6PW6 - chains A and B of the 9 polymer chains in the assembly; structure by electron microscopy, 4.50 A resolution (low resolution: residue-level contacts below are approximate; hydrogen-bond / salt-bridge calls are withheld).

# Chain A
Name: Envelope glycoprotein gp120
Organism: Human immunodeficiency virus 1
Reference sequence: Q2N0S6 (Q2N0S6_9HIV1); the construct lacks a stretch of the UniProt sequence and is renumbered around it, so the offset changes along the chain: 31-141 = UniProt 30-140; 150-186 = UniProt 141-177; 189-309 = UniProt 188-308; 312-323 = UniProt 309-320; 2 more segments
Amino-acid sequence (516 residues; numbered -4 to 513 plus 11 insertion-coded residues; 13 numbers in that range are skipped by the numbering (no residue carries them; nothing is unmodelled there); the number before each row is that of its first residue; a row labelled like 186A-186J holds insertion residues (186A, then the next letters in order); numbers below 1 keep their minus sign (Met-4 is residue -4)):
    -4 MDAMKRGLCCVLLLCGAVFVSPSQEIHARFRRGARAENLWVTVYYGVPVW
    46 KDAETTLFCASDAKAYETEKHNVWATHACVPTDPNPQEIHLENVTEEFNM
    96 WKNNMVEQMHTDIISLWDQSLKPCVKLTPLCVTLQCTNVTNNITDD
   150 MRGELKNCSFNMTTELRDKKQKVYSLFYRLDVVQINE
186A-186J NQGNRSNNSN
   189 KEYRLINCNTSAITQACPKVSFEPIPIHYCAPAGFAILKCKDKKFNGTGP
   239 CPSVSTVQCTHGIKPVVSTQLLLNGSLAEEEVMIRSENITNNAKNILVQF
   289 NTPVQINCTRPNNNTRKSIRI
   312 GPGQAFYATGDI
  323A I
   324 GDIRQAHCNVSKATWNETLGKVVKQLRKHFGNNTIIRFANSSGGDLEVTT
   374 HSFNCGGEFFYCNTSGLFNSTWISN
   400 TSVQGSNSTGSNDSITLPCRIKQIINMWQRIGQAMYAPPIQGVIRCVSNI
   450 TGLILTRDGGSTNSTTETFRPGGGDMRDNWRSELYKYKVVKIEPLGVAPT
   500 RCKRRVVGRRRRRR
Not modelled in the structure: -4 to 34, 59-63, 186A-186J, 400-412, 504-513
Construct notes: expression tag (-4 to 30, 509-513); conflict Asn332 (Thr330 in Q2N0S6), Cys501 (Ala498 in Q2N0S6)
Disulfides: Cys54-Cys74, Cys119-Cys205, Cys126-Cys196, Cys131-Cys157, Cys218-Cys247, Cys228-Cys239, Cys296-Cys331, Cys378-Cys445, Cys385-Cys418
Covalently attached groups: N-acetylglucosamine (NAG) linked to Asn88, Asn133, Asn137, Asn156, Asn160, Asn234, Asn262, Asn276, Asn295, Asn301, Asn332, Asn339, Asn355, Asn363, Asn386, Asn392, Asn448; glycan linked to Asn197
From the paper describing this entry:
  - post-translational modification sites: Asn197

# Chain B
Name: Envelope glycoprotein gp41
Organism: Human immunodeficiency virus 1
Reference sequence: Q2N0S6 (Q2N0S6_9HIV1); the construct has insertions or renumbered stretches relative to UniProt, so the offset changes along the chain: 512-541 = UniProt 509-538; 560-567 = UniProt 539-546; 570-664 = UniProt 567-661
Amino-acid sequence (153 residues; numbered 512 to 664 plus 20 insertion-coded residues; 20 numbers in that range are skipped by the numbering (no residue carries them; nothing is unmodelled there); the number before each row is that of its first residue; a row labelled like 567A-567T holds insertion residues (567A, then the next letters in order)):
   512 AVGIGAVFLGFLGAAGSTMGAASMTLTVQA
   560 RNLLSGIV
567A-567T QQQSNLLRAPEAQQHLLKLT
   570 VWGIKQLQARVLAVERYLRDQQLLGIWGCSGKLICCTNVPWNSSWSNRNL
   620 SEIWDNMTWLQWDKEISNYTQIIYGLLEESQNQQEKNEQDLLALD
Not modelled in the structure: 512-518, 567A-567T
Construct notes: conflict Pro567J (Ile556 in Q2N0S6), Cys605 (Thr602 in Q2N0S6)
Disulfides: Cys598-Cys604
Covalently attached groups: N-acetylglucosamine (NAG) linked to Asn611, Asn618, Asn625, Asn637

# Chain A / chain B interface
Pairs across the interface (82; chain A residue first):
  Trp35(A) - Val608(B)
  Trp35(A) - Pro609(B)
  Trp35(A) - Trp610(B)
  Val36(A) - Thr606(B)
  Val36(A) - Val608(B)
  Val36(A) - Pro609(B)
  Val36(A) - Trp610(B)
  Val36(A) - Ile642(B)
  Thr37(A) - Ile603(B)
  Thr37(A) - Cys604(B)
  Thr37(A) - Cys605(B)
  Val38(A) - Leu602(B)
  Val38(A) - Ile603(B)
  Val38(A) - Cys604(B)
  Tyr39(A) - Met535(B)
  Tyr39(A) - Leu602(B)
  Tyr39(A) - Ile603(B)
  Tyr39(A) - Trp623(B)
  Tyr39(A) - Trp628(B)
  Tyr40(A) - Val539(B)
  Tyr40(A) - Leu562(B)
  Tyr40(A) - Asp589(B)
  Tyr40(A) - Leu602(B)
  Gly41(A) - Val539(B)
  Gly41(A) - Asn561(B)
  Val42(A) - Trp628(B)
  Pro43(A) - Leu523(B)
  Pro43(A) - Ala526(B)
  Val44(A) - Trp628(B)
  Val44(A) - Leu629(B)
  Trp45(A) - Leu523(B)
  Trp45(A) - Leu629(B)
  Lys46(A) - Asp632(B)
  Thr51(A) - Lys574(B)
  Phe53(A) - Gln575(B)
  Phe53(A) - Ala578(B)
  Cys54(A) - Trp571(B)
  Ala73(A) - Trp571(B)
  Ala73(A) - Gln575(B)
  Val75(A) - Gln575(B)
  Ile84(A) - Leu520(B)
  Leu86(A) - Leu523(B)
  Leu86(A) - Gly524(B)
  Glu87(A) - Gly527(B)
  Asn88(A) - Gly527(B)
  Val89(A) - Gly527(B)
  Asp107(A) - Lys574(B)
  Leu111(A) - Trp571(B)
  Ala221(A) - Ser564(B)
  Ala221(A) - Gly565(B)
  Ala221(A) - Val567(B)
  Ala221(A) - Ala582(B)
  Ala221(A) - Arg585(B)
  Phe223(A) - Arg585(B)
  Ile491(A) - Phe522(B)
  Pro493(A) - Asp589(B)
  Leu494(A) - Leu592(B)
  Leu494(A) - Leu593(B)
  Leu494(A) - Trp596(B)
  Val496(A) - Trp628(B)
  Val496(A) - Trp631(B)
  Ala497(A) - Trp610(B)
  Ala497(A) - Trp623(B)
  Ala497(A) - Trp628(B)
  Ala497(A) - Trp631(B)
  Pro498(A) - Trp610(B)
  Pro498(A) - Leu619(B)
  Pro498(A) - Ile622(B)
  Pro498(A) - Trp623(B)
  Pro498(A) - Trp631(B)
  Thr499(A) - Leu619(B)
  Arg500(A) - Leu619(B)
  Cys501(A) - Cys605(B)
  Lys502(A) - Thr606(B)
  Arg503(A) - Trp596(B)
  Arg503(A) - Gly597(B)
  Arg503(A) - Cys598(B)
  Arg503(A) - Cys604(B)
  Arg503(A) - Cys605(B)
  Arg503(A) - Thr606(B)
  Arg503(A) - Gln650(B)
  Arg503(A) - Gln653(B)
Also at the interface, not in a pair above, chain A (44 interface residues in all): Cys74, Pro220, Gly222, Ala224, Leu226, Thr244, Lys490
Also at the interface, not in a pair above, chain B (53 interface residues in all): Gly521, Ala525, Met530, Ala533, Ile566, Gln590, Asn607, Ile635, Tyr643, Leu646

# Summary
44 residues of chain A and 53 residues of chain B are in contact. N-acetylglucosamine is covalently linked to
Asn88(A), Asn133(A), Asn137(A), Asn156(A), Asn160(A) and Asn234(A) and 11 more. Covalently linked
N-acetylglucosamine: at Asn611(B), Asn618(B), Asn625(B) and Asn637(B). From the paper: a modification site at
Asn197(A).
Chain A is Envelope glycoprotein gp120 and chain B is Envelope glycoprotein gp41, both from Human
immunodeficiency virus 1; the structure, The HIV-1 Envelope Glycoprotein Clone BG505 SOSIP.664 in Complex with
Three Copies of the Bovine Broadly ..., was determined by electron microscopy (same publication as 6OO0 and
6OPA).
